Entry 2RDN (X-ray diffraction, 1.35 A resolution); this record covers chain A.

== Chain A ==
Protein: 1-deoxypentalenic acid 11-beta hydroxylase; Fe(II)/alpha-ketoglutarate dependent hydroxylase
From: Streptomyces avermitilis
Reference sequence: Q82IZ1 (Q82IZ1_STRAW); numbering as in UniProt (aligned over 1-285)
Amino-acid sequence (288 residues; numbered -2 to 285; the number before each row is that of its first residue; numbers below 1 keep their minus sign (Gly-2 is residue -2)):
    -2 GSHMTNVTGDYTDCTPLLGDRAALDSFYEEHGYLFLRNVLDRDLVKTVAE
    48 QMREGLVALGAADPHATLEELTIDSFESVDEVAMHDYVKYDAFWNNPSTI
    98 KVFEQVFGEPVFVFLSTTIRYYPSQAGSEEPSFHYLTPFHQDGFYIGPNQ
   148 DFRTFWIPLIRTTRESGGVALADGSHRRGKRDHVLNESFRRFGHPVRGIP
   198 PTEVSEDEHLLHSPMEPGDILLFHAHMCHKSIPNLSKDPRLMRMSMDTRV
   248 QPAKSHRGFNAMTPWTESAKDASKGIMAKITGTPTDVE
Not modelled in the structure: -2 to 1, 277-285
Construct notes: expression tag (-2 to 0)
Metal / ion sites: Fe ion: His137, Asp139, His226 (together with 2-oxoglutaric acid)
Ligand contacts:
  - 1PL ((1S,3aS,5aR,8aS)-1,7,7-trimethyl-1,2,3,3a,5a,6,7,8-octahydrocyclopenta[c]pentalene-4-carboxylic acid): Arg117, Thr134, Pro135, His137, Phe141, Tyr142, Arg188, Val193, Arg194, Ala269, Ser270, Ile273
  - 2-oxoglutaric acid (AKG): Arg117, Tyr119, Thr134, His137, Asp139, Thr151, Trp153, Gly165, Val166, Phe220, His226, Ser228, Arg240, Ser242, Asp244, Arg246
Swiss-Prot annotation at these positions:
  - binding site (substrate): Arg117, Arg188
  - binding site (2-oxoglutarate): His137 to Asp139, Trp153, Ser228, Arg240
  - binding site (Fe cation): His137, Asp139, His226
  - mutagenesis: Arg117 (R117Q: Abolishes 1-deoxypentalenic acid 11-beta-hydroxylase activity), Arg188 (R188Q: Strong reduction of 1-deoxypentalenic acid 11-beta-hydroxylase activity)
What the authors report for this chain:
  - contacts within the chain: Asp139-Thr151 (hydrogen bond), Asp139-Arg246 (hydrogen bond), Val193-Ile273 (hydrophobic contact), Tyr142-Ile273 (hydrophobic contact)
  - mutagenesis - R117Q (>4700-fold): abolished catalytic activity
  - mutagenesis - R188Q: decreased catalytic activity
  - conformationally variable residues (loop rearrangement, order/disorder transition, side-chain flip): Gly57, Tyr142, Lys267 to Lys276

== Summary ==
Ligands of chain A: 2-oxoglutaric acid and compound 1PL. His137, Asp139 and His226 coordinate a Fe ion ion.
UniProt lists substrate-binding residues Arg117 and Arg188, 6 residues binding 2-oxoglutarate, 3 Fe
cation-binding residues and 2 mutagenesis sites. The paper reports that R117Q abolishes catalytic activity;
conformational variability at Gly57, Tyr142 and Lys267.
Chain A is 1-deoxypentalenic acid 11-beta hydroxylase; Fe(II)/alpha-ketoglutarate dependent hydroxylase
(Streptomyces avermitilis); the structure, Crystal Structure of PtlH with AKG and ent-1PL bound, was
determined by X-ray diffraction (same publication as 2RDQ, 2RDR and 2RDS).
